PDB entry 6K9N | X-ray diffraction, 2.27 A resolution | chain A

# Chain A
Protein: Ubiquitin thioesterase
Source organism: Oryza sativa subsp. japonica
Notes: EC 3.4.19.12
UniProt: B9G207 (B9G207_ORYSJ); residues 74-324 here = UniProt positions 74-324
Sequence (251 residues; each row starts with the number of its first residue):
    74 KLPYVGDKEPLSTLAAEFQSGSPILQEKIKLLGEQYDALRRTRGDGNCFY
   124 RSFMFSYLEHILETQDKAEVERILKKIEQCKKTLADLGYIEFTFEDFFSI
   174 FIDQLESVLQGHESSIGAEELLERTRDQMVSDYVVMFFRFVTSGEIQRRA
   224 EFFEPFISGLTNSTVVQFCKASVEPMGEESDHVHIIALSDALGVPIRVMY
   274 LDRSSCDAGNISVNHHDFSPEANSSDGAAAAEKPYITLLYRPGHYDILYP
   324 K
Not modelled in the structure: 74, 278-282, 301-303
Reported in the primary citation:
  - catalytic residues: Cys121, His317
  - specificity-determining residues: Gly94, Ser95
  - mutagenesis - S93E/G94D/S95D/G117P, G117P: abolished catalytic activity on Met1-diUb
  - mutagenesis - S93E: unchanged catalytic activity on Met1-diUb
  - mutagenesis - G94A, S95D: decreased catalytic activity on Met1-diUb
  - mutagenesis - G117P: decreased catalytic activity on Lys48-diUb
  - mutagenesis - S93E/G94D/S95D/G117P: abolished catalytic activity on Lys48-diUb
  - mutagenesis - G117P: decreased catalytic activity on Met1-tetraUb

# In short
From the paper: catalytic residues Cys121 and His317; S93E/G94D/S95D/G117P and G117P abolish catalytic
activity on Met1-diUb; 5 substitutions were tested in all.
Chain A is Ubiquitin thioesterase (Oryza sativa subsp. japonica); the structure, Rice_OTUB_like_catalytic
domain, was determined by X-ray diffraction.
